2VQE - chains A and O of the 23 polymer chains in the assembly; structure by X-ray diffraction, 2.50 A resolution.

Chain A:
Molecule: 16S RRNA
From: Thermus thermophilus
Sequence (1522 nucleotides; each row starts with the number of its first residue; note: 42 numbers in that range are skipped by the numbering (no residue carries them; nothing is unmodelled there); a row labelled like 190A-190L holds insertion residues (190A, then the next letters in order); numbering starts at 0):
     0 UUUGUUGGAG AGUUUGAUCC UGGCUCAGGG UGAACGCUGG CGGCGUGCCU AAGACAUGCA
    60 AGUCGUGCGG G
    73 CCGCGGGGUU UU
    88 ACUCCG
    95 UGGUC
   101 AGCGGCGGAC GGGUGAGUAA CGCGUGGGU
  129A G
   130 ACCUACCCGG AAGAGGGGGA CAACCCGGGG AAACUCGGGC UAAUCCCCCA UGUGGACCCG
   190 C
190A-190L CCCUUGGGGUGU
   191 GUCCAAAGGG CUUU
   216 GCCCGCUUCC GGAUGGGCCC GCGUCCCAUC AGCUAGUUGG UGGGGUAAUG GCCCACCAAG
   276 GCGACGACGG GUAGCCGGUC UGAGAGGAUG GCCGGCCACA GGGGCACUGA GACACGGGCC
   336 CCACUCCUAC GGGAGGCAGC AGUUAGGAAU CUUCCGCAAU GGGCGCAAGC CUGACGGAGC
   396 GACGCCGCUU GGAGGAAGAA GCCCUUCGGG GUGUAAACUC CUGAA
   442 CCCGGGACGA AACCCCCGAC GA
   474 GGGGACUGAC GGUACCGGG
   494 GUAAUAGCGC CGGCCAACUC CGUGCCAGCA GCCGCGGUAA UACGGAGGGC GCGAGCGUUA
   554 CCCGGAUUCA CUGGGCGUAA AGGGCGUGUA GGCGGCCUGG GGCGUCCCAU GUGAAAGACC
   614 ACGGCUCAAC CGUGGGGGAG CGUGGGAUAC GCUCAGGCUA GACGGUGGGA GAGGGUGGUG
   674 GAAUUCCCGG AGUAGCGGUG AAAUGCGCAG AUACCGGGAG GAACGCCGAU GGCGAAGGCA
   734 GCCACCUGGU CCACCCGUGA CGCUGAGGCG CGAAAGCGUG GGGAGCAAAC CGGAUUAGAU
   794 ACCCGGGUAG UCCACGCCCU AAACGAUGCG CGCUAGGUCU CUGGGUCU
   848 CCUGGGGGCC GAAGCUAACG CGUUAAGCGC GCCGCCUGGG GAGUACGGCC GCAAGGCUGA
   908 AACUCAAAGG AAUUGACGGG GGCCCGCACA AGCGGUGGAG CAUGUGGUUU AAUUCGAAGC
   968 AACGCGAAGA ACCUUACCAG GCCUUGACAU GCUAGG
 1003A G
  1004 AACCCGGGUG AAAGCCUGGG GUGCCCC
1030A-1030D GCGA
  1031 GGGGAGCCCU AGCACAGGUG CUGCAUGGCC GUCGUCAGCU CGUGCCGUGA GGUGUUGGGU
  1091 UAAGUCCCGC AACGAGCGCA ACCCCCGCCG UUAGUUGCCA GCGGUUCGGC CGGGCACUCU
  1151 AACGGGACUG CCCGCGAAA
  1171 GCGGGAGGAA GGAGGGGACG ACGUCUGGUC AGCAUGGCCC UUACGGCCUG GGCGACACAC
  1231 GUGCUACAAU GCCCACUACA AAGCGAUGCC ACCCGGCAAC GGGGAGCUAA UCGCAAAAAG
  1291 GUGGGCCCAG UUCGGAUUGG GGUCUGCAAC CCGACCCCAU GAAGCCGGAA UCGCUAGUAA
  1351 UCGCGGAUCA G
 1361A C
  1362 CAUGCCGCGG UGAAUACGUU CCCGGGCCUU GUACACACCG CCCGUCACGC CAUGGGAGCG
  1422 GGCUCUACCC GAAGUCGCCG GG
  1446 AGCCUACGGG
  1459 CAGGCGCCGA GGGUAGGGCC CGUGACUGGG GCGAAGUCGU AACAAGGUAG CUGUACCGGA
  1519 AGGUGCGGCU GGAUCACCUC CUUUCU
Disordered / not traced: 0-4, 1535-1538
Ion coordination: Mg2+ site 1: U12, G21, G22; K+ site 1 near U14 (its only coordinating residue here); Mg2+ site 2 near G21 (its only coordinating residue here); Mg2+ site 3 near C48 (its only coordinating residue here); Mg2+ site 4: C48, G115; Mg2+ site 5 near A53 (its only coordinating residue here); Mg2+ site 6: C58, U387, G388; Mg2+ site 7: G61, U62, G105; Mg2+ site 8: G107, G326; Mg2+ site 9: A109, G331; Mg2+ site 10: G115, A116, G117, G289; Mg2+ site 11: A116, G117, G289; 49 more K+ sites not listed; 114 more Mg2+ sites not listed
Residues lining bound ligands: paromomycin (PAR): G1405, U1406, C1407, A1408, C1409, G1489, C1490, G1491, A1492, A1493, G1494, U1495, C1496

Chain O:
Protein: 30S ribosomal protein S15
From: Thermus thermophilus
UniProt: Q5SJ76 (RS15_THET8); numbering as in UniProt (aligned over 1-89)
Chain sequence (89 residues; numbered 1 to 89; the number before each row is that of its first residue):
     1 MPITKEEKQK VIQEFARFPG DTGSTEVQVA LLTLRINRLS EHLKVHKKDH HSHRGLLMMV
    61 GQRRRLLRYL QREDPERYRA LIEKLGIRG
Disordered / not traced: 1

How chain A and chain O interact:
Contacting residue pairs - 69 pairs, chain A then chain O:
  G579(A) / Arg-54(O)  hydrogen bond to the phosphate
  U580(A) / Arg-54(O)  salt bridge to the phosphate
  U580(A) / Leu-57(O)  sugar contact
  U580(A) / Met-58(O)  sugar contact
  G581(A) / Gly-61(O)  phosphate contact
  G581(A) / Arg-64(O)  hydrogen bond to the phosphate
  G581(A) / Arg-65(O)  salt bridge to the phosphate
  U582(A) / Arg-64(O)  salt bridge to the phosphate
  U582(A) / Arg-68(O)  salt bridge to the phosphate
  A583(A) / Arg-68(O)  salt bridge to the phosphate
  C656(A) / Gln-28(O)  hydrogen bond to the sugar
  C656(A) / Gln-62(O)  sugar contact
  G657(A) / Thr-22(O)  hydrogen bond to the sugar
  G657(A) / Gly-23(O)  sugar contact
  G657(A) / Gln-28(O)  sugar contact
  G657(A) / Leu-31(O)  phosphate contact
  G658(A) / Lys-8(O)  salt bridge to the phosphate
  G658(A) / Ile-12(O)  phosphate contact
  G658(A) / Thr-22(O)  sugar contact
  G658(A) / Leu-31(O)  phosphate contact
  U659(A) / Lys-8(O)  salt bridge to the phosphate
  U659(A) / Gln-9(O)  hydrogen bond to the phosphate
  U659(A) / Ile-12(O)  phosphate contact
  G660(A) / Lys-5(O)  salt bridge to the phosphate
  G666(A) / His-51(O)  sugar contact
  G666(A) / Ser-52(O)  hydrogen bond to the base
  G667(A) / His-42(O)  hydrogen bond to the base
  G667(A) / Asp-49(O)  hydrogen bond to the sugar
  G667(A) / His-51(O)  sugar contact
  G668(A) / His-46(O)  sugar contact
  G668(A) / Asp-49(O)  sugar contact
  U669(A) / His-46(O)  hydrogen bond to the sugar
  A728(A) / Arg-54(O)  salt bridge to the phosphate
  A729(A) / His-51(O)  hydrogen bond to the base
  G730(A) / His-51(O)  hydrogen bond to the base
  C739(A) / Pro-2(O)  phosphate contact
  C739(A) / His-42(O)  hydrogen bond to the sugar
  U740(A) / Pro-2(O)  phosphate contact
  U740(A) / Arg-38(O)  phosphate contact
  U740(A) / His-42(O)  hydrogen bond to the sugar
  U740(A) / Ser-52(O)  hydrogen bond to the sugar
  G741(A) / Arg-35(O)  salt bridge to the phosphate
  G741(A) / Leu-39(O)  sugar contact
  G741(A) / Ser-52(O)  hydrogen bond to the sugar
  G741(A) / Gly-55(O)  sugar contact
  G742(A) / Arg-35(O)  salt bridge to the phosphate
  G742(A) / Met-58(O)  sugar contact
  G750(A) / Phe-18(O)  phosphate contact
  G750(A) / Gly-20(O)  sugar contact
  G750(A) / Asp-21(O)  hydrogen bond to the sugar
  G750(A) / Thr-22(O)  hydrogen bond to the sugar
  G750(A) / Gly-23(O)  hydrogen bond to the base
  G750(A) / Gln-28(O)  base contact
  U751(A) / Phe-18(O)  phosphate contact
  U751(A) / Gly-23(O)  sugar contact
  U751(A) / Ser-24(O)  sugar contact
  U751(A) / Thr-25(O)  sugar contact
  G752(A) / Tyr-69(O)  hydrogen bond to the phosphate
  A753(A) / Tyr-69(O)  hydrogen bond to the phosphate
  C754(A) / Arg-65(O)  hydrogen bond to the sugar
  C754(A) / Leu-66(O)  sugar contact
  C754(A) / Tyr-69(O)  sugar contact
  C754(A) / Arg-72(O)  salt bridge to the phosphate
  G755(A) / Arg-65(O)  salt bridge to the phosphate
  G763(A) / His-53(O)  sugar contact
  C764(A) / His-50(O)  phosphate contact
  G765(A) / His-50(O)  phosphate contact
  C808(A) / Lys-48(O)  phosphate contact
  G809(A) / Lys-48(O)  salt bridge to the phosphate
Interface residues without a listed pair, chain A (34 interface residues in all): G727, C749
Interface residues without a listed pair, chain O (40 interface residues in all): Met-59, Glu-73, Arg-77

Summary:
The interface between chain A and chain O involves 34 residues on one side and 40 on the other; the contacts
include 21 hydrogen bonds and 14 salt bridges. Among the polar pairs are G666(A)/Ser-52(O), G667(A)/His-42(O)
and A729(A)/His-51(O). Bound to chain A: paromomycin.
Here chain A is 16S RRNA and chain O is 30S ribosomal protein S15, both from Thermus thermophilus. Entry 2VQE
(Modified uridines with C5-methylene substituents at the first position of the tRNA anticodon stabilize U-G
wobble ...) was determined by X-ray diffraction together with 2VQF from the same study.
